Entry 5BO0 (X-ray diffraction, 2.91 A resolution); this record covers chains A and D of the 4 polymer chains in the assembly.

[Chain A]
Name: Histone H3.2
From: Homo sapiens
UniProtKB: Q71DI3 (H32_HUMAN); residues 56-135 here correspond to UniProt positions 57-136 (UniProt number = residue number + 1)
Amino-acid sequence (80 residues; each row starts with the number of its first residue):
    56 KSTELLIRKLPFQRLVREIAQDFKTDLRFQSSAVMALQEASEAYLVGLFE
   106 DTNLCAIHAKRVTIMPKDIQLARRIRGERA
Not modelled in the structure: 56-57, 135
UniProt features mapped onto this chain:
  - modified residue: Lys56 (N6,N6,N6-trimethyllysine), Ser57 (Phosphoserine), Lys64 (N6-(2-hydroxyisobutyryl)lysine), Lys79 (N6,N6,N6-trimethyllysine), Thr80 (Phosphothreonine), Ser86 (Phosphoserine), Thr107 (Phosphothreonine), Lys115 (N6-acetyllysine), Lys122 (N6-(2-hydroxyisobutyryl)lysine)
  - lipidation: Cys110 (S-palmitoyl cysteine)
What the authors report for this chain:
  - mutagenesis - R63A/K64A: decreased binding to MCM2
  - mutagenesis - R63A/K64A: decreased stability

[Chain D]
Name: Histone chaperone ASF1B
From: Homo sapiens
UniProtKB: Q9NVP2 (ASF1B_HUMAN); numbering as in UniProt (aligned over 1-158)
Amino-acid sequence (158 residues; numbered 1 to 158; the number before each row is that of its first residue):
     1 MAKVSVLNVAVLENPSPFHSPFRFEISFECSEALADDLEWKIIYVGSAES
    51 EEFDQILDSVLVGPVPAGRHMFVFQADAPNPSLIPETDAVGVTVVLITCT
   101 YHGQEFIRVGYYVNNEYLNPELRENPPMKPDFSQLQRNILASNPRVTRFH
   151 INWDNNMD
Not modelled in the structure: 155-158

[How chain A and chain D interact]
Pairs across the interface (34; chain A residue first):
  Asp106(A) - Tyr112(D)
  Asp106(A) - Arg145(D)  salt bridge
  Leu109(A) - Asn143(D)
  Leu109(A) - Arg145(D)
  Cys110(A) - Val92(D)  hydrophobic
  Cys110(A) - Tyr112(D)  hydrophobic
  His113(A) - Val92(D)
  His113(A) - Asn114(D)  hydrogen bond (backbone-side chain)
  His113(A) - Leu140(D)
  Ala114(A) - Val92(D)
  Lys115(A) - Glu116(D)
  Lys122(A) - Ala48(D)
  Lys122(A) - Asp88(D)  salt bridge
  Lys122(A) - Val92(D)
  Gln125(A) - Ala48(D)
  Leu126(A) - Ala48(D)  hydrophobic
  Leu126(A) - Val92(D)
  Leu126(A) - Val94(D)  hydrophobic
  Ala127(A) - Tyr112(D)
  Arg129(A) - Val45(D)
  Arg129(A) - Glu51(D)
  Arg129(A) - Asp54(D)  salt bridge
  Arg129(A) - Leu96(D)
  Arg129(A) - Arg108(D)
  Ile130(A) - Val94(D)  hydrophobic
  Ile130(A) - Leu96(D)  hydrophobic
  Ile130(A) - Gly110(D)
  Ile130(A) - Tyr112(D)  hydrophobic
  Ile130(A) - Arg145(D)
  Ile130(A) - Thr147(D)
  Arg131(A) - Thr147(D)
  Arg131(A) - Phe149(D)
  Gly132(A) - Arg108(D)
  Arg134(A) - Glu51(D)
Also at the interface, not in a pair above, chain A (16 interface residues in all): Glu133
Also at the interface, not in a pair above, chain D (23 interface residues in all): Ser50, Thr87, Val90, Thr93, Tyr111

[Overview]
Chain A and chain D form an interface of 16 and 23 residues respectively, with 1 hydrogen bond and 3 salt
bridges. Among the polar pairs are Asp106(A)-Arg145(D), Lys122(A)-Asp88(D) and Arg129(A)-Asp54(D). From the
paper: R63A/K64A of chain A reduce binding to MCM2; R63A/K64A of chain A reduce stability.
Chain A is Histone H3.2 and chain D is Histone chaperone ASF1B, both from Homo sapiens; the structure, Crystal
structure of Human MCM2 HBD and ASF1b chaperoning a histone H3.2-H4 dimer, was determined by X-ray diffraction
together with 5BNV and 5BNX from the same study.
